8TVA - chains BP and BQ of the 41 polymer chains in the assembly; structure by electron microscopy, 8.55 A resolution (very low resolution: no residue pairs are listed; an interface is given only as per-side residue counts).

[Chain BP (and BQ)]
Name: Fimbrial protein
Source organism: Acinetobacter genomosp. 16BJ
Notes: chain BQ of this document is another copy of the same molecule, construct and numbering; everything in this record applies to it too
UniProtKB: N9RQW9 (N9RQW9_9GAMM); residue numbers follow UniProt; this construct covers 9-78
Amino-acid sequence (70 residues; each row starts with the number of its first residue):
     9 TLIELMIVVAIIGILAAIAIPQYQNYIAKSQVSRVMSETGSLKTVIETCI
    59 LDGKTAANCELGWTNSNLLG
Cystine bridges: Cys57-Cys67

[How chain BP and chain BQ interact]
At this resolution (9 A) residue pairs are not listed: 5 residues of chain BP and 6 of chain BQ lie at the interface.

[Overview]
5 residues of chain BP face 6 of chain BQ across their interface.
Both chains are Fimbrial protein (Acinetobacter genomosp. 16BJ). Entry 8TVA (Outer Mat-T4P complex) was
determined by electron microscopy (same publication as 8TOB, 8TOC, 8TV9, 8TW2 and 8TWC).
